PDB entry 8UFI | electron microscopy, 3.10 A resolution | chains B and C of the 4 polymer chains in the assembly

# Chain B
Name: Rod cGMP-specific 3', 5'-cyclic phosphodiesterase subunit beta
Organism: Bos taurus
Notes: EC 3.1.4.35
UniProt: P23439 (PDE6B_BOVIN); numbering as in UniProt (aligned over 1-853)
Sequence (853 residues; numbered 1 to 853; the number before each row is that of its first residue):
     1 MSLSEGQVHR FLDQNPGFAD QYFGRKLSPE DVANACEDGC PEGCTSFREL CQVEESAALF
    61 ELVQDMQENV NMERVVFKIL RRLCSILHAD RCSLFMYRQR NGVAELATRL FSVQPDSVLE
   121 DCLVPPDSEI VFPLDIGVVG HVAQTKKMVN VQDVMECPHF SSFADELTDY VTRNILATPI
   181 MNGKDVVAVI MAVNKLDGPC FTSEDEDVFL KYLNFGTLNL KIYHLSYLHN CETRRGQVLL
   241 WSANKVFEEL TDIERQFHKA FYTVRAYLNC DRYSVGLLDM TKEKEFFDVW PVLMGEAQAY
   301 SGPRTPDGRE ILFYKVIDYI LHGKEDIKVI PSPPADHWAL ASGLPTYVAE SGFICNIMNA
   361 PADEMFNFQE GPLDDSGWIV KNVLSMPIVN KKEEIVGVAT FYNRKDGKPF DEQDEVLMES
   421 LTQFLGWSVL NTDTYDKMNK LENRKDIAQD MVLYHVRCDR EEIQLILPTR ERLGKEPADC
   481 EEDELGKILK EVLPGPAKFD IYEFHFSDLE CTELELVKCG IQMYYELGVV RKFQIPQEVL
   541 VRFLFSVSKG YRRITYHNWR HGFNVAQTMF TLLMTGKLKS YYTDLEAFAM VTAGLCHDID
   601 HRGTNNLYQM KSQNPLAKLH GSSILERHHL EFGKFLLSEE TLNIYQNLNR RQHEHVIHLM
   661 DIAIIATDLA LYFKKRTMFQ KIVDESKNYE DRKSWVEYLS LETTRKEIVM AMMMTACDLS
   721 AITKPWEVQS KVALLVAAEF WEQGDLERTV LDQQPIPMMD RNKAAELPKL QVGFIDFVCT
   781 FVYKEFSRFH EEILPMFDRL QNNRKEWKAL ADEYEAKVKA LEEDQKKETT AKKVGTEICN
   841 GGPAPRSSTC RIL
Not modelled in the structure: 1-6, 828-853
Bound ions: Zn2+: H561, H597, D598; Mg2+ near D598 (its only coordinating residue here)
Residues lining bound ligands: cyclic guanosine monophosphate (PCG): R91, C92, S93, F95, F111, S112, F132, G137, V138, V139, H159, F160, S161, A164, D165, T168, Y170, T172, I175, M191, V193
Swiss-Prot annotation at these positions:
  - active site: H557 (Proton donor)
  - binding site (a divalent metal cation): H561, H597, D598, D718
  - modified residue: S2 (N-acetylserine), C850 (Cysteine methyl ester)
  - lipidation: C850 (S-geranylgeranyl cysteine)
From the paper describing this entry:
  - disease-associated variants - H258N: decreased binding to Retinal rod rhodopsin-sensitive cGMP 3', 5'-cyclic phosphodiesterase subunit gamma (chain C) (citing earlier work)

# Chain C
Name: Retinal rod rhodopsin-sensitive cGMP 3', 5'-cyclic phosphodiesterase subunit gamma
Organism: Bos taurus
Notes: EC 3.1.4.35
UniProt: P04972 (CNRG_BOVIN); residues 1-87 here = UniProt positions 1-87
Sequence (87 residues; each row starts with the number of its first residue):
     1 MNLEPPKAEI RSATRVMGGP VTPRKGPPKF KQRQTRQFKS KPPKKGVQGF GDDIPGMEGL
    61 GTDITVICPW EAFNHLELHE LAQYGII
Not modelled in the structure: 1-11, 39-50, 62-76, 87
Swiss-Prot annotation at these positions:
  - modified residue: M1 (N-acetylmethionine)

# How chain B and chain C interact
Residue-residue contacts (23):
  Q237(B) - Q37(C)
  L240(B) - F38(C)  hydrophobic
  W241(B) - Q37(C)
  W241(B) - F38(C)  hydrophobic
  N244(B) - F38(C)
  D252(B) - G61(C)
  E254(B) - L60(C)
  E254(B) - G61(C)  hydrogen bond (side chain-backbone)
  R255(B) - M57(C)
  R255(B) - L60(C)
  H258(B) - I54(C)
  H258(B) - P55(C)  hydrogen bond (side chain-backbone)
  H258(B) - G56(C)
  H258(B) - M57(C)
  H258(B) - L60(C)
  K259(B) - I54(C)
  K259(B) - M57(C)
  Y262(B) - I54(C)  hydrophobic
  Y262(B) - P55(C)
  K315(B) - G59(C)
  K315(B) - L60(C)
  V329(B) - G56(C)
  V329(B) - L60(C)  hydrophobic
Also at the interface, not in a pair above, chain B (15 interface residues in all): E248, I317, I327
Also at the interface, not in a pair above, chain C (10 interface residues in all): G51
The authors on this interface:
  - residue pairs: H258(B)-P55(C) (hydrogen bond)
  - interface residues, chain C: P55(C)

# Overview
15 residues of chain B face 10 of chain C across their interface; the contacts include 2 hydrogen bonds. Polar
contacts include E254(B)-G61(C) and H258(B)-P55(C). The authors report a hydrogen bond between H258(B) and
P55(C). From the paper: H258N of chain B reduces binding to Retinal rod rhodopsin-sensitive cGMP 3', 5'-cyclic
phosphodiesterase subunit gamma (chain C); the interface residue P55(C).
Here chain B is Rod cGMP-specific 3', 5'-cyclic phosphodiesterase subunit beta and chain C is Retinal rod
rhodopsin-sensitive cGMP 3', 5'-cyclic phosphodiesterase subunit gamma, both from Bos taurus. Entry 8UFI
(Cryo-EM structure of bovine phosphodiesterase 6) was determined by electron microscopy, deposited together
with 8UGB, 8UGS and 8ULG.
